PDB entry 4Q4W | X-ray diffraction, 1.40 A resolution | chains 2 and 4 of the 4 polymer chains in the assembly

== Chain 2 ==
Protein: Coxsackievirus capsid protein VP2
Source organism: Coxsackievirus A24
Reference sequence: V9VEF3 (V9VEF3_9ENTO); residues 1-271 here correspond to UniProt positions 70-340 (UniProt number = residue number + 69)
Chain sequence (271 residues; row label = number of the first residue in the row):
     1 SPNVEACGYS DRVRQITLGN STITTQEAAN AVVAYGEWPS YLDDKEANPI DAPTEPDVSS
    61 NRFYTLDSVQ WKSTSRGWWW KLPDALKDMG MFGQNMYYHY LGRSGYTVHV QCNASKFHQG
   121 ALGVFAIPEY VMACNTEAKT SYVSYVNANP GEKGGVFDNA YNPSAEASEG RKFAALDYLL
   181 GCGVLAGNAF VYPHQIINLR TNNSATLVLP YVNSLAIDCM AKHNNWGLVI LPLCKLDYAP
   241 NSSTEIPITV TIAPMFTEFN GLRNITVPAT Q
Unresolved in the structure: 1-7
Bound ions: Ca2+ near Glu55 (its only coordinating residue here)

== Chain 4 ==
Protein: Coxsackievirus capsid protein VP4
Source organism: Coxsackievirus A24
Reference sequence: V9VEF3 (V9VEF3_9ENTO); residue numbers follow UniProt; this construct covers 1-69
Chain sequence (69 residues; row label = number of the first residue in the row):
     1 MGAQVSSQKV GAHENTNVAT GGSTVNYTTI NYYKDSASNA ASKLDFSQDP SKFTEPVKDI
    61 MIKTAPALN
Unresolved in the structure: 1, 14-24
Bound ions: Ca2+: Lys63, Ala65 (shared with 1 residue of chain 1)

== Interface between chain 2 and chain 4 ==
Contacting residue pairs - 21 pairs, chain 2 then chain 4:
  Ser10(2) with Asn69(4), hydrogen bond (side chain-backbone)
  Asp11(2) with Ala67(4); Leu68(4); Asn69(4), hydrogen bond (side chain-backbone)
  Arg12(2) with Leu68(4)
  Arg14(2) with Lys58(4); Asp59(4), salt bridge
  Ala29(2) with Leu68(4), hydrophobic
  Asn30(2) with Val57(4); Lys58(4), hydrogen bond (side chain-backbone); Asp59(4), hydrogen bond (side chain-backbone); Met61(4)
  Ala31(2) with Val57(4); Lys58(4), hydrogen bond (backbone-backbone)
  Val32(2) with Pro56(4)
  Val33(2) with Pro56(4), hydrogen bond (backbone-backbone); Lys58(4)
  Tyr35(2) with Lys52(4); Phe53(4), hydrophobic
  Trp38(2) with Lys58(4)
  Thr201(2) with Leu68(4)
Also at the interface, not in a pair above, chain 2 (14 interface residues in all): Ala28, Gly36

== Summary ==
14 residues of chain 2 face 10 of chain 4 across their interface; the contacts include 6 hydrogen bonds and 1
salt bridge. Polar contacts include Arg14(2)-Asp59(4), Ser10(2)-Asn69(4) and Asp11(2)-Asn69(4). Lys63(4) and
Ala65(4) coordinate Ca2+.
Here chain 2 is Coxsackievirus capsid protein VP2 and chain 4 is Coxsackievirus capsid protein VP4, both from
Coxsackievirus A24. Entry 4Q4W (High-resolution crystal structure of Coxsackievirus A24v) was determined by
X-ray diffraction together with 4Q4V, 4Q4X and 4Q4Y from the same study.
